2Y8B - chain A; structure by X-ray diffraction, 1.70 A resolution.

# Chain A
Molecule: Metallo-B-lactamase
From: Pseudomonas aeruginosa
UniProtKB: Q840P9 (Q840P9_PSEAE); the author numbering skips numbers that UniProt does not, so the offset changes along the chain: 0-45 = UniProt 1-46; 47-64 = UniProt 47-64; 66-100 = UniProt 65-99; 102-107 = UniProt 100-105; 6 more segments
Sequence (265 residues; each row starts with the number of its first residue; note: 36 numbers in that range are skipped by the numbering (no residue carries them; nothing is unmodelled there); numbering starts at 0):
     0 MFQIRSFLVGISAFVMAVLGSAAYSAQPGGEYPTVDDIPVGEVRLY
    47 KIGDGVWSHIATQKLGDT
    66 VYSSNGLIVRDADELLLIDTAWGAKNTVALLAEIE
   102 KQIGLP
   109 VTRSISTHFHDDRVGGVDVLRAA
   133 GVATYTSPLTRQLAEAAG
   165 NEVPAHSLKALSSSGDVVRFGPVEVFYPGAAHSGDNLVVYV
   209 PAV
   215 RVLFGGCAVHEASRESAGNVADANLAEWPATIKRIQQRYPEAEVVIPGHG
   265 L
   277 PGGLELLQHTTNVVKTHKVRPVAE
Unresolved in the structure: 0-29, 292-300
Modified positions: Cys-221 (cysteinesulfonic acid; OCS)
Bound ions: Zn2+ site 1: His-116, His-118, His-196; Zn2+ site 2: Asp-120, Cys-221, His-263
UniProt features mapped onto this chain:
  - binding site (Zn(2+)): His-116, His-118, Asp-120, His-196, Cys-221, His-263

# Summary
The Zn2+ site 1 is built by His-116, His-118 and His-196. Asp-120, Cys-221 and His-263 coordinate Zn2+ site 2.
Curated annotation (UniProt) lists 6 Zn2+-binding residues.
Chain A is Metallo-B-lactamase (Pseudomonas aeruginosa); the structure, VIM-7 with Oxidised. Structural and
computational investigations of VIM-7: Insights into the substrate specificity of VIM ..., was determined by
X-ray diffraction (same publication as 2Y87 and 2Y8A).
